PDB entry 5VHH | electron microscopy, 6.10 A resolution (low resolution: residue-level contacts below are approximate; hydrogen-bond / salt-bridge calls are withheld) | chains C and D of the 19 polymer chains in the assembly

# Chain C
Name: 26S proteasome regulatory subunit 8
Organism: Homo sapiens
Reference sequence: P62195 (PRS8_HUMAN); residue numbers follow UniProt; this construct covers 11-395
Sequence (385 residues; each row starts with the number of its first residue):
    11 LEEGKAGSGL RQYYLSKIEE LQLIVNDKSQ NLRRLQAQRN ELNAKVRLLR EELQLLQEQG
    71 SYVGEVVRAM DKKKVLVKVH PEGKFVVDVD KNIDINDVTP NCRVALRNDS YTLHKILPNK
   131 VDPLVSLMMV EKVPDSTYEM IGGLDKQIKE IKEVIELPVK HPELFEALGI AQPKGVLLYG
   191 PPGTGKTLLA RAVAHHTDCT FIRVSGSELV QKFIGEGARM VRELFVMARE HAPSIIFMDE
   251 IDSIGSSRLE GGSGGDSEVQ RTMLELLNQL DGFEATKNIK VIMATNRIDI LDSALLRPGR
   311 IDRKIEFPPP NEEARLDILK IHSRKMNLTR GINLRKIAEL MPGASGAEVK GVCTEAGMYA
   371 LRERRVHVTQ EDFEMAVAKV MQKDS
Disordered / not traced: 129-153, 216-228, 254-257, 395
Swiss-Prot annotation at these positions:
  - binding site (ATP): G190 to T197
  - modified residue: S120 (Phosphoserine), K222 (N6-acetyllysine)
  - natural variant: R60 (R60Q: In a colorectal cancer sample)

# Chain D
Name: 26S proteasome regulatory subunit 6B
Organism: Homo sapiens
Reference sequence: P43686 (PRS6B_HUMAN); residue numbers follow UniProt; this construct covers 39-406
Sequence (368 residues; row label = number of the first residue in the row):
    39 DLYSRYKKLQ QELEFLEVQE EYIKDEQKNL KKEFLHAQEE VKRIQSIPLV IGQFLEAVDQ
    99 NTAIVGSTTG SNYYVRILST IDRELLKPNA SVALHKHSNA LVDVLPPEAD SSIMMLTSDQ
   159 KPDVMYADIG GMDIQKQEVR EAVELPLTHF ELYKQIGIDP PRGVLMYGPP GCGKTMLAKA
   219 VAHHTTAAFI RVVGSEFVQK YLGEGPRMVR DVFRLAKENA PAIIFIDEID AIATKRFDAQ
   279 TGADREVQRI LLELLNQMDG FDQNVNVKVI MATNRADTLD PALLRPGRLD RKIEFPLPDR
   339 RQKRLIFSTI TSKMNLSEEV DLEDYVARPD KISGADINSI CQESGMLAVR ENRYIVLAKD
   399 FEKAYKTV
Disordered / not traced: 146-169
Swiss-Prot annotation at these positions:
  - binding site (ATP): G206 to T213
  - modified residue (N6-acetyllysine): K397, K401

# Interface between chain C and chain D
Contacting residue pairs - 60 pairs, chain C then chain D:
  S18(C) - Y41(D)
  R21(C) - Y41(D)
  R21(C) - Y44(D)
  Q22(C) - R43(D)
  L25(C) - Y44(D)
  L25(C) - L47(D)
  I28(C) - L51(D)
  E29(C) - L47(D)
  Q32(C) - L51(D)
  Q32(C) - L54(D)
  V35(C) - L54(D)
  V35(C) - E58(D)
  N36(C) - L54(D)
  S39(C) - L54(D)
  L42(C) - I61(D)
  L42(C) - Q65(D)
  Q46(C) - I61(D)
  Q46(C) - E64(D)
  Q46(C) - Q65(D)
  Q46(C) - L68(D)
  L52(C) - F72(D)
  N53(C) - L68(D)
  N53(C) - E71(D)
  N53(C) - F72(D)
  N53(C) - A75(D)
  K55(C) - S117(D)
  L63(C) - I82(D)
  L66(C) - H135(D)
  L66(C) - S136(D)
  L66(C) - A138(D)
  Q69(C) - K134(D)
  Q69(C) - H135(D)
  Q69(C) - N137(D)
  G70(C) - V113(D)
  G70(C) - N137(D)
  S71(C) - Y111(D)
  S71(C) - Y112(D)
  Y72(C) - N110(D)
  Y72(C) - Y111(D)
  Y72(C) - Y112(D)
  V73(C) - N110(D)
  V73(C) - Y111(D)
  V73(C) - Y112(D)
  H90(C) - S109(D)
  A115(C) - Y112(D)
  K125(C) - V96(D)
  K125(C) - D97(D)
  K125(C) - Y112(D)
  L127(C) - V96(D)
  L127(C) - I102(D)
  P128(C) - V96(D)
  R229(C) - F275(D)
  M230(C) - R283(D)
  E250(C) - P319(D)
  T364(C) - D197(D)
  M368(C) - I194(D)
  L371(C) - L183(D)
  L371(C) - L190(D)
  L371(C) - I194(D)
  R374(C) - H187(D)
Interface residues without a listed pair, chain C (40 interface residues in all): R43, N50, V56, L59, H124, R372
Interface residues without a listed pair, chain D (44 interface residues in all): L40, E50, V79, T107, G108, L116, E179

# Overview
40 residues of chain C face 44 of chain D across their interface. UniProt lists 8 ATP-binding residues on
chain C; 8 ATP-binding residues on chain D.
Here chain C is 26S proteasome regulatory subunit 8 and chain D is 26S proteasome regulatory subunit 6B, both
from Homo sapiens. Entry 5VHH (Conformational Landscape of the p28-Bound Human Proteasome Regulatory Particle)
was determined by electron microscopy together with 5VGZ, 5VHF, 5VHI, 5VHJ, 5VHM, 5VHN and 5 further entries
from the same study.
